8B9Z - chains L and M of the 43 polymer chains in the assembly; structure by electron microscopy, 3.28 A resolution.

[Chain L]
Protein: NADH-ubiquinone oxidoreductase chain 5
From: Drosophila melanogaster
Notes: EC 7.1.1.2
UniProtKB: C7DZL4 (C7DZL4_DROME); residue numbers follow UniProt; this construct covers 1-577
Amino-acid sequence (577 residues; row label = number of the first residue in the row):
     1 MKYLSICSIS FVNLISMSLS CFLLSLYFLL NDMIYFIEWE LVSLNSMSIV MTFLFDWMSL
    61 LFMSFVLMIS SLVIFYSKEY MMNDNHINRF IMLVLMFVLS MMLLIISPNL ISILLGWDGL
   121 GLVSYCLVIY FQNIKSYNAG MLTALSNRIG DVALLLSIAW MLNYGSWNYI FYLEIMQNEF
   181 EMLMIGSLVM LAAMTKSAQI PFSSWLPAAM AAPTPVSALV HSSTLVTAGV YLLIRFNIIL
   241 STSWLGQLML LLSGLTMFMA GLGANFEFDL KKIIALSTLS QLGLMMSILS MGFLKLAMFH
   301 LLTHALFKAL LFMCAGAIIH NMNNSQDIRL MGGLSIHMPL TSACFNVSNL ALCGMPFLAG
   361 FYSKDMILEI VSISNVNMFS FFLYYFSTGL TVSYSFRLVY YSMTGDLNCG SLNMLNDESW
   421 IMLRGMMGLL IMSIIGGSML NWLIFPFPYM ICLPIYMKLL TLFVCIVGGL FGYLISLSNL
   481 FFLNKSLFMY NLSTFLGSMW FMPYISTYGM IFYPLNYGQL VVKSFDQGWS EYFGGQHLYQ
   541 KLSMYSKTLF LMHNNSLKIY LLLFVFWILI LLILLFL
Residues lining bound ligands:
  - 1,2-Distearoyl-sn-glycerophosphoethanolamine (3PE), molecule 1: Leu19, Ser20, Leu23, Leu24, Tyr27, Phe28, Tyr35, Phe55, Leu60
  - 1,2-Distearoyl-sn-glycerophosphoethanolamine (3PE), molecule 2: Asn138, Met141, Leu142, Leu145, Ser146, Ile149, Ser506, Thr507, Met510, Ile511, Pro514, Leu515
  - 1,2-Distearoyl-sn-glycerophosphoethanolamine (3PE), molecule 3: Leu262, Asn265, Phe266, Phe386, Gly389, Leu390, Ser393, Val467, Gly468, Phe471, Ile475, Ser476, Leu477, Ser478, Phe482, Leu483, Asn484, Lys485, Ser486
  - 1,2-Distearoyl-sn-glycerophosphoethanolamine (3PE), molecule 4: Phe533, Gly534, Gly535, Gln536, Leu538, Tyr539, Leu542
  - 1,2-diacyl-sn-glycero-3-phosphocholine (PC1): Trp39, Leu41, Met51, Leu115

[Chain M]
Protein: NADH-ubiquinone oxidoreductase chain 4
From: Drosophila melanogaster
Notes: EC 7.1.1.2
UniProtKB: P18931 (NU4M_DROME); residues 1-446 here = UniProt positions 1-446
Amino-acid sequence (446 residues; numbered 1 to 446; the number before each row is that of its first residue):
     1 MLKIIFFLLF LIPFCFINNM YWMVQIMMFF ISFIFLLMNN FMNYWSEISY FLGCDMLSYG
    61 LILLSLWICS LMLLASEMIN KHNNYKNLFL LNIIILLLLL ILTFSSMSLF MFYLFFESSL
   121 IPTLFLILGW GYQPERLQAG LYLLFYTLLV SLPMLIGIFY LMNKIGSMNF YLMNNFMFNY
   181 DLLYFCLLCA FLVKMPMFLV HLWLPKAHVE APVSGSMILA GIMLKLGGYG MLRVISFLQL
   241 MNLKYSFVWI SISLVGGVLV SLVCLRQTDL KALIAYSSVA HMGIVLSGLL TMTYWGLCGS
   301 YTLMIAHGLC SSGLFCLANV SYERLGSRSM LINKGLLNFM PSMTLWWFLL SSANMAAPPT
   361 LNLLGEIYLL NSIVSWSWIS MILLSFLSFF SAAYTLYLYS FSQHGKLFSG VYSFSSGKIR
   421 EYLLMLLHWL PLNLLILKSE SFMLWL
Residues lining bound ligands:
  - 1,2-Distearoyl-sn-glycerophosphoethanolamine (3PE), molecule 1: Leu2, Ile5, Phe6, Leu9, Tyr50, Phe51, Leu52, Leu98, Leu102
  - 1,2-Distearoyl-sn-glycerophosphoethanolamine (3PE), molecule 2: Phe16, Asn87, Leu88, Leu91
  - 1,2-Distearoyl-sn-glycerophosphoethanolamine (3PE), molecule 3: Gln138, Leu141, Tyr142, Phe145, Tyr146, Leu149, Val200
  - 1,2-Distearoyl-sn-glycerophosphoethanolamine (3PE), molecule 4: Leu149, Val150, Pro153, Ile156, Gly157, Tyr160, Lys164, Tyr180, Leu182, Leu183, Cys186
  - 1,2-Distearoyl-sn-glycerophosphoethanolamine (3PE), molecule 5: Leu182, Phe185, Tyr245
  - 1,2-Distearoyl-sn-glycerophosphoethanolamine (3PE), molecule 6: Leu265, Ser385, Phe386, Phe389, Phe390, Ala393
  - 1,2-diacyl-sn-glycero-3-phosphocholine (PC1): Pro359, Ile436, Leu437

[Interface between chain L and chain M]
Residue-residue contacts (75; chain L residue first):
  Glu40(L) - Glu440(M)
  Leu41(L) - Glu440(M)
  Val42(L) - Tyr368(M)
  Val42(L) - Ser439(M)
  Val42(L) - Met443(M)  hydrophobic
  Ser43(L) - Leu444(M)
  Leu44(L) - Trp295(M)
  Leu44(L) - Met443(M)  hydrophobic
  Leu44(L) - Leu444(M)  hydrophobic
  Asn45(L) - Tyr294(M)
  Asn45(L) - Trp295(M)
  Met47(L) - Trp295(M)  hydrophobic
  Ile49(L) - Tyr368(M)
  Arg89(L) - Pro341(M)
  Leu114(L) - Pro358(M)
  Leu114(L) - Ile367(M)  hydrophobic
  Leu115(L) - Pro358(M)
  Asp118(L) - Ala356(M)
  Asp118(L) - Pro358(M)
  Leu122(L) - Phe348(M)  hydrophobic
  Leu122(L) - Ser352(M)
  Leu122(L) - Met355(M)  hydrophobic
  Leu122(L) - Ala357(M)  hydrophobic
  Tyr125(L) - Leu396(M)  hydrophobic
  Tyr125(L) - Ser400(M)
  Cys126(L) - Phe348(M)  hydrophobic
  Ile129(L) - His404(M)
  Phe131(L) - His404(M)
  Gln132(L) - Leu337(M)
  Gln132(L) - Asn338(M)
  Gln132(L) - His404(M)  hydrogen bond (side chain-backbone)
  Gln132(L) - Gly405(M)
  Asn133(L) - His404(M)  hydrogen bond (backbone-side chain)
  Tyr137(L) - Ser400(M)  hydrogen bond
  Tyr137(L) - Phe401(M)
  Tyr137(L) - His404(M)
  Met141(L) - Leu396(M)  hydrophobic
  Met141(L) - Ser400(M)
  Ala144(L) - Leu396(M)  hydrophobic
  Leu145(L) - Phe389(M)
  Leu145(L) - Ala393(M)  hydrophobic
  Arg148(L) - Met355(M)  hydrogen bond (side chain-backbone)
  Arg148(L) - Ser388(M)  hydrogen bond (side chain-backbone)
  Arg148(L) - Ala392(M)
  Ile149(L) - Phe389(M)  hydrophobic
  Val152(L) - Ser385(M)
  Val152(L) - Phe389(M)
  Leu155(L) - Glu366(M)
  Leu155(L) - Ile367(M)  hydrophobic
  Leu155(L) - Leu370(M)
  Leu156(L) - Met381(M)  hydrophobic
  Ile158(L) - Ile367(M)  hydrophobic
  Ala159(L) - Leu370(M)  hydrophobic
  Ala159(L) - Asn371(M)  hydrogen bond (backbone-side chain)
  Ala159(L) - Val374(M)  hydrophobic
  Trp160(L) - Met381(M)  hydrogen bond
  Leu162(L) - Asn371(M)
  Trp167(L) - Trp295(M)  hydrophobic
  Pro514(L) - Leu262(M)
  Leu515(L) - Arg266(M)  hydrogen bond (backbone-side chain)
  Tyr517(L) - Leu259(M)  hydrophobic
  Tyr517(L) - Leu262(M)  hydrophobic
  Gly518(L) - Leu262(M)
  Gly518(L) - Val263(M)
  Gly518(L) - Arg266(M)
  Gln519(L) - Arg266(M)
  Val521(L) - Val263(M)  hydrophobic
  Phe525(L) - Leu199(M)  hydrophobic
  Asp526(L) - His201(M)  salt bridge
  Asp526(L) - Leu202(M)
  Asp526(L) - Val263(M)
  Asp526(L) - Tyr276(M)
  Ser530(L) - Leu202(M)
  Gln536(L) - Gln138(M)
  Gln536(L) - Tyr142(M)  hydrogen bond
Other interface residues (no listed pair), chain L (51 interface residues in all): Trp39, Gly119, Met184, Asn516, Val522, Glu531, Gly534, Gly535
Other interface residues (no listed pair), chain M (52 interface residues in all): Tyr146, Leu265, Pro359, Leu363, Leu364, Trp378, Tyr397, Tyr399, Ile436, Leu437

[In short]
51 residues of chain L and 52 residues of chain M are in contact, with 9 hydrogen bonds and 1 salt bridge.
Polar pairs include Asp526(L)-His201(M), Gln132(L)-His404(M) and Asn133(L)-His404(M). 2
1,2-Distearoyl-sn-glycerophosphoethanolamine molecules and one 1,2-diacyl-sn-glycero-3-phosphocholine molecule
are bound between chain L and chain M.
Here chain L is NADH-ubiquinone oxidoreductase chain 5 and chain M is NADH-ubiquinone oxidoreductase chain 4,
both from Drosophila melanogaster. Entry 8B9Z (Drosophila melanogaster complex I in the Active state (Dm1))
was determined by electron microscopy (same publication as 8BA0).
